3ORV - chains D and F of the 6 polymer chains in the assembly; structure by X-ray diffraction, 1.91 A resolution.

# Chain D (and F)
Name: Methylamine dehydrogenase heavy chain
From: Paracoccus denitrificans
Notes: EC 1.4.99.3; chain F of this document is another copy of the same molecule, construct and numbering; everything in this record applies to it too
UniProt: A1BB97 (A1BB97_PARDP); residues 1-386 here correspond to UniProt positions 32-417 (UniProt number = residue number + 31)
Amino-acid sequence (386 residues; numbered 1 to 386; the number before each row is that of its first residue):
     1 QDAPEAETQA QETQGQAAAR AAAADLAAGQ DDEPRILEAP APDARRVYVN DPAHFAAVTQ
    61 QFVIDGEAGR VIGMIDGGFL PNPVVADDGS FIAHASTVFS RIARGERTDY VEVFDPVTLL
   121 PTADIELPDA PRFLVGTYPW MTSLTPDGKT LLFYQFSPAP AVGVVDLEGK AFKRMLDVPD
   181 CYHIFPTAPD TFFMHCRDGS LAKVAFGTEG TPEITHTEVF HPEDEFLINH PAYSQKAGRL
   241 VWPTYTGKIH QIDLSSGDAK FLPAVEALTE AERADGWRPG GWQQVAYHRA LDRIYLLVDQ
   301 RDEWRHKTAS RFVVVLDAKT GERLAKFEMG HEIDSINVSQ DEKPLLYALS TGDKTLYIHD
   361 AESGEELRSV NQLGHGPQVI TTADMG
Unresolved in the structure: 1-10
Disulfide bonds: Cys181-Cys196

# How chain D and chain F interact
Pairs across the interface - 26 pairs, chain D then chain F:
  Val58(D) - Val58(F)  hydrophobic
  Val58(D) - Ile102(F)  hydrophobic
  Asp76(D) - Ala103(F)
  Gly77(D) - Ile102(F)
  Gly78(D) - Ile102(F)
  Val98(D) - Ser100(F)
  Val98(D) - Arg101(F)
  Val98(D) - Ile102(F)  hydrophobic
  Ser100(D) - Val98(F)
  Arg101(D) - Val98(F)
  Arg101(D) - Tyr110(F)
  Arg101(D) - Asp124(F)  salt bridge
  Ile102(D) - Val58(F)  hydrophobic
  Ile102(D) - Gly77(F)
  Ile102(D) - Gly78(F)
  Ile102(D) - Val98(F)  hydrophobic
  Ile102(D) - Tyr110(F)
  Ala103(D) - Asp76(F)
  Arg104(D) - Glu112(F)  salt bridge
  Arg104(D) - Pro121(F)
  Tyr110(D) - Arg101(F)
  Tyr110(D) - Ile102(F)
  Glu112(D) - Arg104(F)  salt bridge
  Pro121(D) - Arg104(F)
  Asp124(D) - Arg101(F)  salt bridge
  His375(D) - His375(F)
Interface residues without a listed pair, chain D (17 interface residues in all): Thr108, Phe114
Interface residues without a listed pair, chain F (17 interface residues in all): Thr108, Phe114

# Overview
The chain D/chain F interface involves 17 residues from each chain; the contacts include 4 salt bridges. Among
the polar pairs are Arg101(D)-Asp124(F) and Arg104(D)-Glu112(F).
Both chains are Methylamine dehydrogenase heavy chain (Paracoccus denitrificans). Entry 3ORV (Crystal
Structure of the Y294H-MauG/pre-Methylamine Dehydrogenase Complex) was determined by X-ray diffraction.
